PDB entry 8U83 | electron microscopy, 3.98 A resolution | chains C1 and K1 of the 20 polymer chains in the assembly

Chain C1:
Molecule: Cullin-3
Source organism: Homo sapiens
UniProt: Q13618 (CUL3_HUMAN); numbering as in UniProt (aligned over 1-381)
Chain sequence (381 residues; numbered 1 to 381; the number before each row is that of its first residue):
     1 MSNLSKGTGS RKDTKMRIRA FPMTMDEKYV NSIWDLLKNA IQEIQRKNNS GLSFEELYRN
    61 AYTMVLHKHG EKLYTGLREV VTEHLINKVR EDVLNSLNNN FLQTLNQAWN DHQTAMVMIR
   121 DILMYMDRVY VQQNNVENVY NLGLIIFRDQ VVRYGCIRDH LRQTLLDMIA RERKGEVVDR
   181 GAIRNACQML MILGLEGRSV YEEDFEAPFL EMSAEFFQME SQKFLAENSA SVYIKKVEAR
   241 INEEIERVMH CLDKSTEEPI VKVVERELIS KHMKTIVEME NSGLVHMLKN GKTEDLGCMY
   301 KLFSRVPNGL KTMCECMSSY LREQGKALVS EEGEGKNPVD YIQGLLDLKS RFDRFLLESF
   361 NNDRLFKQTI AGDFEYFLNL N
Not modelled in the structure: 1-23

Chain K1:
Molecule: BTB/POZ domain-containing protein KCTD5
Source organism: Homo sapiens
UniProt: Q9NXV2 (KCTD5_HUMAN); numbering as in UniProt (aligned over 1-234)
Chain sequence (234 residues; numbered 1 to 234; the number before each row is that of its first residue):
     1 MAENHCELLS PARGGIGAGL GGGLCRRCSA GLGALAQRPG SVSKWVRLNV GGTYFLTTRQ
    61 TLCRDPKSFL YRLCQADPDL DSDKDETGAY LIDRDPTYFG PVLNYLRHGK LVINKDLAEE
   121 GVLEEAEFYN ITSLIKLVKD KIRERDSKTS QVPVKHVYRV LQCQEEELTQ MVSTMSDGWK
   181 FEQLVSIGSS YNYGNEDQAE FLCVVSKELH NTPYGTASEP SEKAKILQER GSRM
Not modelled in the structure: 1-39, 234
What the authors report for this chain:
  - conformationally variable residues (domain motion): D146 to K155
  - mutagenesis - F128A, L161R: abolished catalytic activity (ubiquitylation activity)
  - mutagenesis - L209* (10-fold): decreased binding to Gbeta 
  - mutagenesis - L209*: decreased catalytic activity (activity)
  - mutagenesis - F128A: unchanged binding to Gbeta 
  - mutagenesis - L161R: abolished catalytic activity with Guanine nucleotide-binding protein G(I)/G(S)/G(T) subunit beta-1
  - mutagenesis - L209* (10-fold): decreased binding to Guanine nucleotide-binding protein G(I)/G(S)/G(T) subunit beta-1
  - mutagenesis - L209*: decreased catalytic activity with Guanine nucleotide-binding protein G(I)/G(S)/G(T) subunit beta-1

Chain C1 / chain K1 interface:
Contacting residue pairs (26; chain C1 residue first):
  N49(C1) with L80(K1); D81(K1)
  S50(C1) with D81(K1)
  G51(C1) with D81(K1), hydrogen bond (backbone-backbone)
  L52(C1) with D81(K1)
  S53(C1) with D93(K1), hydrogen bond
  F54(C1) with F69(K1), hydrophobic; R72(K1); D81(K1); S82(K1); L91(K1); F128(K1), hydrophobic
  E55(C1) with D93(K1), hydrogen bond (backbone-backbone)
  Y58(C1) with E127(K1), hydrogen bond (side chain-backbone); F128(K1), hydrophobic
  T114(C1) with D79(K1)
  M118(C1) with D79(K1)
  D121(C1) with F69(K1)
  M124(C1) with E127(K1)
  Y125(C1) with L123(K1); E124(K1), hydrogen bond; E127(K1), hydrogen bond
  R128(C1) with L123(K1); E127(K1), salt bridge; I135(K1); K139(K1)
Interface residues without a listed pair, chain C1 (15 interface residues in all): N48
Interface residues without a listed pair, chain K1 (17 interface residues in all): L73, I92, N130
The authors on this interface:
  - hot spots on chain K1 (mutagenesis) - F128A: abolished binding to Cullin-3 (chain C1)

In short:
15 residues of chain C1 and 17 residues of chain K1 are in contact; the contacts include 6 hydrogen bonds and
1 salt bridge. Polar pairs include R128(C1)-E127(K1), S53(C1)-D93(K1) and Y58(C1)-E127(K1). The paper reports
that F128A and L161R of chain K1 abolish catalytic activity (ubiquitylation activity); conformational
variability at D146(K1).
Here chain C1 is Cullin-3 and chain K1 is BTB/POZ domain-containing protein KCTD5, both from Homo sapiens.
Entry 8U83 (KCTD5/Cullin3/Gbeta1gamma2 Complex: State C From Composite RELION Multi-body Refinement Map) was
determined by electron microscopy (same publication as 8U7Z, 8U80, 8U81, 8U82 and 8U84).
